4FZC - chains H and Z of the 32 polymer chains in the assembly; structure by X-ray diffraction, 2.80 A resolution.

Chain H:
Molecule: Proteasome component PUP1
Organism: Saccharomyces cerevisiae
Notes: EC 3.4.25.1
Reference sequence: P25043 (PSB7_YEAST); residues 1-222 here correspond to UniProt positions 30-251 (UniProt number = residue number + 29)
Chain sequence (222 residues; each row starts with the number of its first residue):
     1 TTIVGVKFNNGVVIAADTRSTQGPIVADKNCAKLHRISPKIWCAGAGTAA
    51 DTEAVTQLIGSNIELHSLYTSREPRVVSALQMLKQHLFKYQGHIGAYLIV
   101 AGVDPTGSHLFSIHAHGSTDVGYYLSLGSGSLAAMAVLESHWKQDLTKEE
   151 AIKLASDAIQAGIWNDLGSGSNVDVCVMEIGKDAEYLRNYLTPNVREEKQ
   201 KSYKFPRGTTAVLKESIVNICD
UniProt features mapped onto this chain:
  - active site: T1 (Nucleophile)
What the authors report for this chain:
  - catalytic residues: T1 (citing earlier work)

Chain Z:
Molecule: Proteasome component C5
Organism: Saccharomyces cerevisiae
Notes: EC 3.4.25.1
Reference sequence: P23724 (PSB1_YEAST); residues 1-222 here correspond to UniProt positions 20-241 (UniProt number = residue number + 19)
Chain sequence (222 residues; each row starts with the number of its first residue):
     1 QFNPYGDNGGTILGIAGEDFAVLAGDTRNITDYSINSRYEPKVFDCGDNI
    51 VMSANGFAADGDALVKRFKNSVKWYHFDHNDKKLSINSAARNIQHLLYGK
   101 RFFPYYVHTIIAGLDEDGKGAVYSFDPVGSYEREQCRAGGAAASLIMPFL
   151 DNQVNFKNQYEPGTNGKVKKPLKYLSVEEVIKLVRDSFTSATERHIQVGD
   201 GLEILIVTKDGVRKEFYELKRD

Interface between chain H and chain Z:
Pairs across the interface (55):
  R19(H) - I196(Z)
  R19(H) - D222(Z)  salt bridge
  P24(H) - R194(Z)
  P24(H) - H195(Z)
  P24(H) - I196(Z)  hydrogen bond (backbone-backbone)
  I25(H) - R194(Z)
  V26(H) - E193(Z)
  V26(H) - R194(Z)  hydrogen bond (backbone-backbone)
  A27(H) - R194(Z)  hydrogen bond (backbone-side chain)
  K29(H) - E193(Z)  salt bridge
  K29(H) - R194(Z)
  I163(H) - D222(Z)
  W164(H) - I35(Z)
  W164(H) - R38(Z)  hydrogen bond (backbone-side chain)
  W164(H) - R221(Z)
  N165(H) - R38(Z)
  D166(H) - Y33(Z)
  D166(H) - D222(Z)
  L167(H) - R28(Z)
  L167(H) - I30(Z)  hydrophobic
  L167(H) - D32(Z)
  L167(H) - Y33(Z)  hydrogen bond (backbone-backbone)
  L167(H) - S34(Z)
  L167(H) - I35(Z)  hydrophobic
  L167(H) - I196(Z)
  S169(H) - D222(Z)
  G170(H) - D222(Z)
  S171(H) - D222(Z)  hydrogen bond (backbone-side chain)
  N194(H) - K220(Z)  hydrogen bond (backbone-side chain)
  N194(H) - D222(Z)
  R196(H) - T189(Z)  hydrogen bond
  R196(H) - S190(Z)  hydrogen bond
  R196(H) - E193(Z)
  E197(H) - R185(Z)  salt bridge
  K199(H) - D186(Z)
  Q200(H) - K182(Z)
  Q200(H) - R185(Z)  hydrogen bond
  Q200(H) - D186(Z)  hydrogen bond (backbone-side chain)
  K201(H) - Q153(Z)
  K201(H) - E179(Z)
  K201(H) - D186(Z)
  Y203(H) - F149(Z)
  Y203(H) - Q153(Z)
  Y203(H) - L183(Z)
  Y203(H) - D186(Z)  hydrogen bond
  F205(H) - N152(Z)
  F205(H) - Q153(Z)
  F205(H) - Q159(Z)
  R207(H) - P162(Z)
  G208(H) - P162(Z)
  T209(H) - N158(Z)
  T209(H) - Q159(Z)
  T209(H) - Y160(Z)  hydrogen bond (backbone-backbone)
  A211(H) - Y160(Z)  hydrophobic
  A211(H) - G166(Z)
Other interface residues (no listed pair), chain H (32 interface residues in all): T21, G23, D28, S129, G168, P206
Other interface residues (no listed pair), chain Z (33 interface residues in all): E161, G163, Q197, E218

Overview:
Chain H and chain Z form an interface of 32 and 33 residues respectively; the contacts include 13 hydrogen
bonds and 3 salt bridges. Among the polar pairs are R19(H)-D222(Z), K29(H)-E193(Z) and E197(H)-R185(Z).
Curated annotation (UniProt) lists active-site residue T1(H) on chain H. From the paper: the catalytic residue
T1(H).
Here chain H is Proteasome component PUP1 and chain Z is Proteasome component C5, both from Saccharomyces
cerevisiae. Entry 4FZC (20S yeast proteasome in complex with cepafungin I) was determined by X-ray diffraction
together with 4FZG from the same study.
